PDB entry 6EF1 | electron microscopy, 4.73 A resolution (low resolution: residue-level contacts below are approximate; hydrogen-bond / salt-bridge calls are withheld) | chains H and I of the 14 polymer chains in the assembly

[Chain H]
Protein: 26S proteasome regulatory subunit 7 homolog
From: Saccharomyces cerevisiae (strain ATCC 204508 / S288c)
UniProt: P33299 (PRS7_YEAST); residue numbers follow UniProt; this construct covers 194-455
Amino-acid sequence (262 residues; each row starts with the number of its first residue):
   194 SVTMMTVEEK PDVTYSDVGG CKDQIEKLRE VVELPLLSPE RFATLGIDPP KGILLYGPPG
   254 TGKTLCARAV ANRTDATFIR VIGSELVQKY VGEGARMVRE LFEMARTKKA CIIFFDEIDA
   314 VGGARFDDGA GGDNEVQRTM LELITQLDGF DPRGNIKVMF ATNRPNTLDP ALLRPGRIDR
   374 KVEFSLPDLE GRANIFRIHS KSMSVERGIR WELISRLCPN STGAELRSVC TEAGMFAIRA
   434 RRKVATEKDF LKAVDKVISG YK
Not modelled in the structure: 318-325
UniProt features mapped onto this chain:
  - binding site (ATP): Gly-250 to Thr-257
  - modified residue: Ser-231 (Phosphoserine)
Ligand contacts: ATP (adenosine-5'-triphosphate): Asp-210, Val-211, Gly-212, Gly-213, Pro-252, Gly-253, Thr-254, Gly-255, Lys-256, Thr-257, Leu-258, Glu-310, Ile-388, Gly-416, Ala-417, Arg-420

[Chain I]
Protein: 26S proteasome regulatory subunit 4 homolog
From: Saccharomyces cerevisiae (strain ATCC 204508 / S288c)
UniProt: P40327 (PRS4_YEAST); numbering as in UniProt (aligned over 167-437)
Amino-acid sequence (271 residues; each row starts with the number of its first residue):
   167 MVSVMKMDKS PTESYSDIGG LESQIQEIKE SVELPLTHPE LYEEMGIKPP KGVILYGAPG
   227 TGKTLLAKAV ANQTSATFLR IVGSELIQKY LGDGPRLCRQ IFKVAGENAP SIVFIDEIDA
   287 IGTKRYDSNS GGEREIQRTM LELLNQLDGF DDRGDVKVIM ATNKIETLDP ALIRPGRIDR
   347 KILFENPDLS TKKKILGIHT SKMNLSEDVN LETLVTTKDD LSGADIQAMC TEAGLLALRE
   407 RRMQVTAEDF KQAKERVMKN KVEENLEGLY L
UniProt features mapped onto this chain:
  - binding site (ATP): Gly-223 to Thr-230
  - cross-link (Glycyl lysine isopeptide (Lys-Gly)): Lys-234 (interchain with G-Cter in ubiquitin), Lys-255 (interchain with G-Cter in ubiquitin), Lys-290 (interchain with G-Cter in ubiquitin)
  - mutagenesis: Lys-229 (K229Q: 73% loss of ATPase activity)
Ligand contacts:
  - ATP (adenosine-5'-triphosphate), molecule 1: Ile-184, Gly-186, Gly-226, Thr-227, Gly-228, Lys-229, Thr-230, Leu-231, Glu-283, Ile-361, Ala-390, Gln-393
  - ATP, molecule 2: Leu-310, Asp-314, Arg-340

[Chain H / chain I interface]
Residue-residue contacts (23; chain H residue first):
  Pro-252(H) with Arg-340(I)
  Gly-253(H) with Arg-340(I)
  Ser-277(H) with Arg-265(I); Glu-308(I)
  Val-280(H) with Leu-257(I)
  Gln-281(H) with Leu-257(I)
  Lys-282(H) with Tyr-256(I); Leu-257(I)
  Asn-327(H) with Gly-297(I); Gly-298(I); Arg-300(I)
  Thr-360(H) with Asp-293(I)
  Ser-395(H) with Met-211(I); Gly-212(I)
  Met-396(H) with Met-211(I)
  Glu-418(H) with Pro-341(I)
  Ser-421(H) with Asp-345(I)
  Thr-424(H) with Ile-213(I)
  Glu-425(H) with Asp-345(I)
  Met-428(H) with Glu-196(I); Arg-346(I)
  Arg-432(H) with Gln-192(I); Glu-196(I)
Also at the interface, not in a pair above, chain H (24 interface residues in all): Ile-275, Glu-310, Ala-313, Asn-356, Ser-397, Thr-415, Ala-417, Arg-420
Also at the interface, not in a pair above, chain I (24 interface residues in all): Glu-193, Lys-214, Arg-304, Leu-307, Asn-311, Ala-337, Gly-342

[Overview]
The chain H/chain I interface involves 24 residues from each chain. One ATP molecule is bound between chain H
and chain I. Ligands of chain I: ATP. UniProt lists 8 ATP-binding residues on chain H; 8 ATP-binding residues
and one mutagenesis site on chain I.
Here chain H is 26S proteasome regulatory subunit 7 homolog and chain I is 26S proteasome regulatory subunit 4
homolog, both from Saccharomyces cerevisiae (strain ATCC 204508 / S288c). Entry 6EF1 (Yeast 26S proteasome
bound to ubiquitinated substrate (5D motor state)) was determined by electron microscopy, deposited together
with 6EF0 and 6EF2.
